1PYU - chains A and B of the 4 polymer chains in the assembly; structure by X-ray diffraction, 1.90 A resolution.

# Chain A
Molecule: Aspartate 1-decarboxylase beta chain
From: Escherichia coli
Notes: EC 4.1.1.11
Reference sequence: P0A790 (PAND_ECOLI); residue numbers follow UniProt; this construct covers 1-24
Chain sequence (41 residues; row label = number of the first residue in the row; numbers below 1 keep their minus sign (Met-16 is residue -16)):
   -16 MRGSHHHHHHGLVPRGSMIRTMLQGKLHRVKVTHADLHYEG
Disordered / not traced: -16 to -4
Sequence notes: expression tag (-16 to 0)
What the authors report for this chain:
  - mutagenesis - G24S: abolished catalytic activity
  - mutagenesis - H11A: unchanged catalytic activity

# Chain B
Molecule: Aspartate 1-decarboxylase alfa chain
From: Escherichia coli
Notes: EC 4.1.1.11
Reference sequence: P0A790 (PAND_ECOLI); residues 25-126 here = UniProt positions 25-126
Chain sequence (102 residues; row label = number of the first residue in the row):
    25 CCAIDQDFLDAAGILENEAIDIWNVTNGKRFSTYAIAAERGSRIISVNGA
    75 AAHCASVGDIVIIASFVTMPDEEARTWRPNVAYFEGDNEMKRTAKAIPVQ
   125 VA
Disordered / not traced: 117-126
Sequence notes: engineered mutation Cys25 (Ser in P0A790)
UniProt features mapped onto this chain:
  - active site: Tyr58 (Proton donor)
  - binding site (substrate): Thr57, Gly73 to Ala75
What the authors report for this chain:
  - catalytic residues: Thr57 (proposed by the authors, not directly observed)
  - mutagenesis - T57A, T57V: abolished catalytic activity
  - mutagenesis - S25C: unchanged catalytic activity

# How chain A and chain B interact
Pairs across the interface (95):
  Met1(A) - Pro94(B)
  Met1(A) - Asp95(B)
  Ile2(A) - Thr92(B)
  Ile2(A) - Met93(B)
  Ile2(A) - Pro94(B)
  Arg3(A) - Val91(B)
  Arg3(A) - Thr92(B)
  Arg3(A) - Met93(B)  hydrogen bond (backbone-backbone)
  Arg3(A) - Asp95(B)  salt bridge
  Arg3(A) - Ala98(B)
  Thr4(A) - Phe90(B)
  Thr4(A) - Val91(B)
  Thr4(A) - Thr92(B)
  Met5(A) - Phe90(B)
  Met5(A) - Val91(B)  hydrogen bond (backbone-backbone)
  Met5(A) - Ala98(B)
  Leu6(A) - Ala88(B)  hydrophobic
  Leu6(A) - Ser89(B)
  Leu6(A) - Phe90(B)
  Leu6(A) - Trp101(B)  hydrogen bond (backbone-side chain)
  Leu6(A) - Pro103(B)
  Gln7(A) - Ala36(B)  hydrogen bond (side chain-backbone)
  Gln7(A) - Gly37(B)  hydrogen bond (side chain-backbone)
  Gln7(A) - Ile38(B)
  Gln7(A) - Ser89(B)  hydrogen bond (backbone-backbone)
  Gln7(A) - Phe90(B)
  Gln7(A) - Val91(B)
  Gln7(A) - Trp101(B)
  Gln7(A) - Pro103(B)
  Gln7(A) - Asn104(B)  hydrogen bond (backbone-backbone)
  Gly8(A) - Ala36(B)
  Gly8(A) - Ala88(B)
  Gly8(A) - Ser89(B)  hydrogen bond (backbone-backbone)
  Gly8(A) - Asn104(B)
  Lys9(A) - Ala36(B)
  Lys9(A) - Ile86(B)
  Lys9(A) - Ile87(B)
  Lys9(A) - Asn104(B)  hydrogen bond (backbone-backbone)
  Lys9(A) - Val105(B)
  Lys9(A) - Ala106(B)  hydrogen bond (backbone-backbone)
  Leu10(A) - Ile28(B)  hydrophobic
  Leu10(A) - Phe32(B)
  Leu10(A) - Ala36(B)  hydrophobic
  Leu10(A) - Val85(B)
  Leu10(A) - Ile86(B)
  Leu10(A) - Ile87(B)  hydrogen bond (backbone-backbone)
  Leu10(A) - Ala106(B)
  Leu10(A) - Phe108(B)  hydrophobic
  His11(A) - Ala106(B)  hydrogen bond (backbone-backbone)
  His11(A) - Tyr107(B)
  His11(A) - Phe108(B)  hydrogen bond (backbone-backbone)
  Arg12(A) - Val49(B)
  Arg12(A) - Ile84(B)
  Arg12(A) - Val85(B)  hydrogen bond (backbone-backbone)
  Arg12(A) - Ile86(B)
  Arg12(A) - Phe108(B)
  Val13(A) - Ile69(B)  hydrophobic
  Val13(A) - Asp83(B)
  Val13(A) - Ile84(B)
  Val13(A) - Val85(B)  hydrogen bond (backbone-backbone)
  Val13(A) - Asn112(B)
  Lys14(A) - Ile69(B)
  Lys14(A) - Gly82(B)
  Lys14(A) - Asp83(B)
  Lys14(A) - Ile84(B)
  Lys14(A) - Asn112(B)  hydrogen bond (backbone-side chain)
  Val15(A) - Ile69(B)
  Val15(A) - Ser80(B)
  Val15(A) - Val81(B)
  Val15(A) - Gly82(B)  hydrogen bond (backbone-backbone)
  Val15(A) - Asp83(B)  hydrogen bond (backbone-backbone)
  Val15(A) - Val85(B)  hydrophobic
  Thr16(A) - Arg67(B)
  Thr16(A) - Ile68(B)
  Thr16(A) - Ile69(B)  hydrogen bond (backbone-backbone)
  Thr16(A) - Val81(B)
  Thr16(A) - Asn112(B)
  His17(A) - Ile69(B)  hydrogen bond (backbone-backbone)
  His17(A) - Ser70(B)
  His17(A) - Val71(B)  hydrogen bond (backbone-backbone)
  His17(A) - Val81(B)
  Ala18(A) - Val71(B)
  Ala18(A) - Ala79(B)
  Ala18(A) - Val81(B)
  Asp19(A) - Val71(B)  hydrogen bond (backbone-backbone)
  Asp19(A) - Asn72(B)
  Asp19(A) - Gly73(B)  hydrogen bond (backbone-backbone)
  Asp19(A) - Ala76(B)
  Leu20(A) - Gly73(B)
  Leu20(A) - Ala76(B)
  Leu20(A) - His77(B)
  Tyr22(A) - Cys25(B)  hydrophobic
  Tyr22(A) - Ile60(B)
  Tyr22(A) - Asn72(B)
  Tyr22(A) - Gly73(B)
Interface residues without a listed pair, chain A (22 interface residues in all): Gly24
Interface residues without a listed pair, chain B (45 interface residues in all): Tyr58, Gly110

# Summary
22 residues of chain A face 45 of chain B across their interface; the contacts include 23 hydrogen bonds and 1
salt bridge. Among the polar pairs are Arg3(A)-Asp95(B), Leu6(A)-Trp101(B) and Gln7(A)-Ala36(B). From the
paper: the catalytic residue Thr57(B); T57A and T57V of chain B abolish catalytic activity; 5 substitutions
were tested in all.
Here chain A is Aspartate 1-decarboxylase beta chain and chain B is Aspartate 1-decarboxylase alfa chain, both
from Escherichia coli. Entry 1PYU (Processed Aspartate Decarboxylase Mutant with Ser25 mutated to Cys) was
determined by X-ray diffraction.
